1DZY - chain P; structure by X-ray diffraction, 2.44 A resolution.

# Chain P
Molecule: L-fuculose-1-phosphate aldolase
Source organism: Escherichia coli
Notes: EC 4.1.2.17
UniProtKB: P0AB87 (FUCA_ECOLI); residues 1-215 here = UniProt positions 1-215
Amino-acid sequence (215 residues; row label = number of the first residue in the row):
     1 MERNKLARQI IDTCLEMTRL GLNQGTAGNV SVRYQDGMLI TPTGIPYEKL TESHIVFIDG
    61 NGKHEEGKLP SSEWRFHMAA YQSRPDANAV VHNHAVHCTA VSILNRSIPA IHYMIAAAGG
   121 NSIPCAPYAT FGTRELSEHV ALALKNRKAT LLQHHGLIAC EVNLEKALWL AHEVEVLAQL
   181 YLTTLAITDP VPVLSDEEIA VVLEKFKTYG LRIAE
Unresolved in the structure: 207-215
Differences from the reference sequence: engineered mutation Ala214 (Glu in P0AB87)
Glycans and other covalent adducts: beta-mercaptoethanol (BME) linked to Cys14
Bound ions: Zn2+: Glu73, His92, His94, His155
Swiss-Prot annotation at these positions:
  - active site: Glu73 (Proton donor/acceptor)
  - binding site (substrate): Gly28, Asn29, Thr43, Gly44, Ser71, Ser72
  - binding site (Zn(2+)): Glu73, His92, His94, His155
  - site (Plays a key role in the stabilization of the transition state and positioning the aldehyde component): Tyr113, Phe131, Tyr209
  - mutagenesis: Thr26 (T26A: Decrease of the aldolase activity mostly due to a decrease of the affinity for L-fuculose 1-phosphate (Fuc1P)), Ala27 (Strong decrease of the aldolase activity), Asn29 (N29L: Loss of aldolase activity; when associated with A-71; N29Q: Strong decrease of the aldolase activity mostly due to a decrease of the affinity for L-fuculose 1-phosphate (Fuc1P)), Ser71 (S71A: Loss of aldolase activity; when associated with L-29; S71Q: Loss of aldolase activity), Glu73 (E73Q: Loss of aldolase activity; when associated with F-113 and F-209; E73S: Loss of aldolase activity), Tyr113 (Y113F: Slowly inactivated. Has a preference for the D-aldehyde and shows an inversion of the diastereoselectivity. Loss of aldolase activity; when associated with Q-73 and F-209), Phe131 (F131A: Has a slight preference for the D-aldehyde and shows an inversion of the diastereoselectivity. Loss of aldolase activity; when associated with W-206), Phe206 (F206W: Decrease of aldolase activity mostly due to a decrease of the affinity for L-fuculose 1-phosphate (Fuc1P). Loss of aldolase activity; when associated with A-131), Lys207 to Glu215 (Loss of aldolase activity. Has a slight preference for the D-aldehyde), Tyr209 (Y209F: Slowly inactivated and unable to discriminate between the enantiomers. Shows an inversion of the diastereoselectivity. Loss of aldolase activity; when associated with Q-73 and F-113), Leu211 to Glu215 (Decrease of aldolase activity mostly due to a decrease of the affinity for L-fuculose 1-phosphate (Fuc1P))

# Overview
The Zn2+ site is built by Glu73, His92, His94 and His155. Curated annotation (UniProt) lists active-site
residue Glu73, 6 substrate-binding residues, 4 Zn2+-binding residues and 16 mutagenesis sites.
Chain P is L-fuculose-1-phosphate aldolase (Escherichia coli); the structure, L-Fuculose-1-Phosphate Aldolase
from Escherichia coli Mutant E214A, was determined by X-ray diffraction, deposited together with 1DZU, 1DZV,
1DZW, 1DZX and 1DZZ.
